PDB entry 1TWC | X-ray diffraction, 3.00 A resolution | chains B and C of the 10 polymer chains in the assembly

Chain B:
Molecule: DNA-directed RNA polymerase II 140 kDa polypeptide
Organism: Saccharomyces cerevisiae
Notes: EC 2.7.7.6
Reference sequence: P08518 (RPB2_YEAST); residues 1-1224 here = UniProt positions 1-1224
Chain sequence (1224 residues; row label = number of the first residue in the row):
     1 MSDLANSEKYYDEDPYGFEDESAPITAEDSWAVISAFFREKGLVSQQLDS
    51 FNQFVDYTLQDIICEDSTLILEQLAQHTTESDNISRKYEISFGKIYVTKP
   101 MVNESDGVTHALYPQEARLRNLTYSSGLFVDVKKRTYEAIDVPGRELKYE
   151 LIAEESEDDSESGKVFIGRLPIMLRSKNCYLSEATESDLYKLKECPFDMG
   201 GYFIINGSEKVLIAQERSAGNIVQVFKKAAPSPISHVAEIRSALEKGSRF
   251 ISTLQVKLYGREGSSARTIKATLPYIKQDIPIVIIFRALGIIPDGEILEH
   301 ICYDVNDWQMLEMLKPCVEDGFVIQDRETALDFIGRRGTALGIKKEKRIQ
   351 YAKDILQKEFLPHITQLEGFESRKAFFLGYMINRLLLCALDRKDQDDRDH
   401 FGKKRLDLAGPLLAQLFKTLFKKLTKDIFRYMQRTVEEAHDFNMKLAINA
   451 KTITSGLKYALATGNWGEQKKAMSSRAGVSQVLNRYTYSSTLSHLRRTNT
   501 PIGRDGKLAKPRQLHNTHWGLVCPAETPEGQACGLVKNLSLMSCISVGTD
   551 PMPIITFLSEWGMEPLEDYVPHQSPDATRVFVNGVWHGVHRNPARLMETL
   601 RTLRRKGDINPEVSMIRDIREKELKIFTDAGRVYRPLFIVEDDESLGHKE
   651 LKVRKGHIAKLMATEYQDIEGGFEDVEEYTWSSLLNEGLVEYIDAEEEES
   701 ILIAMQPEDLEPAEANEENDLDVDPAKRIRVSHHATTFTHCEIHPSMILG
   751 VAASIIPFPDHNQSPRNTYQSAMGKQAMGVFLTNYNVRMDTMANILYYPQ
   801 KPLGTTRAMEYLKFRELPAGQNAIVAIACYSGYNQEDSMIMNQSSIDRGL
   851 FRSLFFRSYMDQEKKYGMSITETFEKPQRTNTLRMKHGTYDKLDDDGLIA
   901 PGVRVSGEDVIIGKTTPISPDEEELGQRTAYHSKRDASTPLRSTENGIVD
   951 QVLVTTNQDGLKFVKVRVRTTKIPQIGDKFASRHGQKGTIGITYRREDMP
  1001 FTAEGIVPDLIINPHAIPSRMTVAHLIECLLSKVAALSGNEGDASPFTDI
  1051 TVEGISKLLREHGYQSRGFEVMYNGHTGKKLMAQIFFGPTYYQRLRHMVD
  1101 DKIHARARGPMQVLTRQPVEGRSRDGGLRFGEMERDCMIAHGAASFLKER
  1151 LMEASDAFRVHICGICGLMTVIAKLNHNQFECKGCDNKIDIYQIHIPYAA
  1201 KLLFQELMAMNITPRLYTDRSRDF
Disordered / not traced: 1-17, 71-88, 139-163, 438-445, 468-476, 503-508, 669-677, 713-721, 917-932, 1111-1126
Bound ions: Mn2+: D837 (together with GTP) (shared with 2 residues of chain A); Zn2+: C1163, C1166, C1182, C1185
Ligand contacts: GTP (guanosine-5'-triphosphate): R766, Y769, D837, Q986, K987, S1019, R1020

Chain C:
Molecule: DNA-directed RNA polymerase II 45 kDa polypeptide
Organism: Saccharomyces cerevisiae
Notes: EC 2.7.7.6
Reference sequence: P16370 (RPB3_YEAST); residues 1-318 here = UniProt positions 1-318
Chain sequence (318 residues; numbered 1 to 318; the number before each row is that of its first residue):
     1 MSEEGPQVKIREASKDNVDFILSNVDLAMANSLRRVMIAEIPTLAIDSVE
    51 VETNTTVLADEFIAHRLGLIPLQSMDIEQLEYSRDCFCEDHCDKCSVVLT
   101 LQAFGESESTTNVYSKDLVIVSNLMGRNIGHPIIQDKEGNGVLICKLRKG
   151 QELKLTCVAKKGIAKEHAKWGPAAAIEFEYDPWNKLKHTDYWYEQDSAKE
   201 WPQSKNCEYEDPPNEGDPFDYKAQADTFYMNVESVGSIPVDQVVVRGIDT
   251 LQKKVASILLALTQMDQDKVNFASGDNNTASNMLGSNEDVMMTGAEQDPY
   301 SNASQMGNTGSGGYDNAW
Disordered / not traced: 1-2, 269-318
Bound ions: Zn2+: C86, C88, C92, C95
UniProt features mapped onto this chain:
  - binding site (Zn(2+)): C86, C88, C92, C95
  - modified residue: S2 (N-acetylserine)

How chain B and chain C interact:
Pairs across the interface (68):
  Y797(B) with E61(C); F62(C), hydrophobic
  Y798(B) with F62(C); R66(C)
  D847(B) with H65(C), hydrogen bond (backbone-side chain); H167(C); A168(C), hydrogen bond (side chain-backbone)
  R848(B) with H65(C); A168(C)
  G849(B) with H65(C)
  R852(B) with H65(C)
  R969(B) with A59(C); D60(C), salt bridge; E61(C), salt bridge
  T971(B) with E61(C), hydrogen bond
  R995(B) with K165(C)
  R996(B) with I38(C); A173(C); A174(C), hydrogen bond (side chain-backbone)
  E997(B) with R34(C), hydrogen bond (backbone-side chain); R35(C), salt bridge; A39(C)
  D998(B) with R35(C), salt bridge
  F1001(B) with R34(C); F178(C), hydrophobic
  A1003(B) with E177(C); F178(C), hydrogen bond (backbone-backbone)
  E1004(B) with E177(C)
  G1005(B) with I176(C); E177(C)
  R1060(B) with K199(C), hydrogen bond (side chain-backbone); E200(C); P202(C)
  G1063(B) with P202(C)
  Y1064(B) with P202(C)
  Q1065(B) with E200(C); W201(C); P202(C)
  R1067(B) with E194(C), salt bridge
  F1069(B) with W192(C), hydrophobic; W201(C), hydrophobic
  Y1073(B) with E179(C); Y180(C), hydrophobic
  G1075(B) with N31(C), hydrogen bond (backbone-side chain); R34(C); R35(C), hydrogen bond (backbone-side chain)
  H1076(B) with N31(C), hydrogen bond (backbone-side chain)
  T1077(B) with L27(C); N31(C)
  G1078(B) with N31(C), hydrogen bond (backbone-side chain); F178(C); Y180(C)
  K1079(B) with L27(C); Y180(C); H188(C)
  K1080(B) with Y180(C), hydrogen bond (side chain-backbone); D181(C), hydrogen bond (side chain-backbone)
  L1081(B) with H188(C); T189(C), hydrogen bond (backbone-side chain)
  M1082(B) with K187(C); H188(C); T189(C), hydrogen bond (backbone-side chain); D190(C), hydrogen bond (backbone-backbone)
  Q1084(B) with T189(C), hydrogen bond; D190(C), hydrogen bond (side chain-backbone); Y191(C); W192(C); W201(C)
Other interface residues (no listed pair), chain B (41 interface residues in all): S844, L854, I948, T970, T1002, E1070, V1071, N1074, A1083
Other interface residues (no listed pair), chain C (38 interface residues in all): L69, A175, W183, N184

In short:
The interface between chain B and chain C involves 41 residues on one side and 38 on the other, with 18
hydrogen bonds and 5 salt bridges. Polar contacts include R969(B)-D60(C), R969(B)-E61(C) and E997(B)-R35(C).
Bound to chain B: GTP.
Here chain B is DNA-directed RNA polymerase II 140 kDa polypeptide and chain C is DNA-directed RNA polymerase
II 45 kDa polypeptide, both from Saccharomyces cerevisiae. Entry 1TWC (RNA polymerase II complexed with GTP)
was determined by X-ray diffraction (same publication as 1R9S, 1R9T, 1TWA, 1TWF, 1TWG and 1TWH).
